Entry 6BIL (X-ray diffraction, 2.40 A resolution); this record covers chains A and B of the 3 polymer chains in the assembly.

Chain A:
Protein: HLA class II histocompatibility antigen, DR alpha chain
From: Homo sapiens
UniProt: P01903 (DRA_HUMAN); residues 1-181 here correspond to UniProt positions 26-206 (UniProt number = residue number + 25)
Chain sequence (189 residues; row label = number of the first residue in the row):
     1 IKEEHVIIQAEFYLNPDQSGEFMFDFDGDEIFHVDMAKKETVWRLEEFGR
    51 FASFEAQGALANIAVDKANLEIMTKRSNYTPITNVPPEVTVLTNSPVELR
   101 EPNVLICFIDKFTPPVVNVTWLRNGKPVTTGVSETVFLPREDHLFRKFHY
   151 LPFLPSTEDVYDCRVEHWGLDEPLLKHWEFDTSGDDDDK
Disordered / not traced: 1-3, 181-189
Differences from the reference sequence: expression tag (182-189)
Disulfides: Cys107-Cys163
Glycans and other covalent adducts: N-acetylglucosamine (NAG) linked to Asn78, Asn118
Swiss-Prot annotation at these positions:
  - region: Glu179 to Asp181 (Connecting peptide)
  - site: Gln9 (Self- and pathogen-derived peptide antigen), Gly49 (Self-peptide antigen), Phe51 (Self- and pathogen-derived peptide antigen), Ala52 (Self-peptide antigen), Ser53 (Self- and pathogen-derived peptide antigen), Glu55 (Pathogen-derived peptide antigen), Asn62 (Self- and pathogen-derived peptide antigen), Asn69 (Pathogen-derived peptide antigen), Arg76 (Self- and pathogen-derived peptide antigen)
  - glycosylation (N-linked (GlcNAc...) asparagine): Asn78, Asn118

Chain B:
Protein: HLA class II histocompatibility antigen, DRB1-4 beta chain
From: Homo sapiens
UniProt: P13760 (2B14_HUMAN); residues 1-190 here correspond to UniProt positions 30-219 (UniProt number = residue number + 29)
Chain sequence (200 residues; numbered -1 to 198; the number before each row is that of its first residue; numbers below 1 keep their minus sign (Gly-1 is residue -1)):
    -1 GSGDTRPRFLEQVKHECHFFNGTERVRFLDRYFYHQEEYVRFDSDVGEYR
    49 AVTELGRPDAEYWNSQKDLLEQKRAAVDTYCRHNYGVGESFTVQRRVYPE
    99 VTVYPAKTQPLQHHNLLVCSVNGFYPGSIEVRWFRNGQEEKTGVVSTGLI
   149 QNGDWTFQTLVMLETVPRSGEVYTCQVEHPSLTSPLTVEWRATGGDDDDK
Disordered / not traced: -1 to 1, 191-198
Differences from the reference sequence: expression tag (-1 to 0, 191-198)
Disulfides: Cys15-Cys79, Cys117-Cys173
Reported in the primary citation:
  - specificity-determining residues: Lys71, Gly86

How chain A and chain B interact:
Contacting residue pairs (114; chain A residue first):
  Glu4(A) with Phe17(B), hydrogen bond (backbone-backbone); Asn19(B); Gly20(B), hydrogen bond (side chain-backbone)
  His5(A) with Cys15(B); His16(B); Phe17(B), hydrogen bond (backbone-backbone); Val91(B)
  Val6(A) with Cys15(B); His16(B)
  Ile7(A) with His13(B); Glu14(B); Cys15(B), hydrogen bond (backbone-backbone); Phe17(B), hydrophobic
  Ile8(A) with His13(B); Glu14(B)
  Gln9(A) with Val11(B); Lys12(B); His13(B), hydrogen bond (backbone-backbone); Tyr78(B), hydrogen bond
  Ala10(A) with Val11(B)
  Glu11(A) with Gln10(B); Val11(B), hydrogen bond (backbone-backbone); His13(B), salt bridge
  Phe12(A) with Leu8(B), hydrophobic; Glu9(B); Gln10(B)
  Tyr13(A) with Phe7(B); Leu8(B); Glu9(B), hydrogen bond (backbone-backbone)
  Leu14(A) with Arg6(B); Phe7(B)
  Asn15(A) with Arg6(B); Phe7(B), hydrogen bond (backbone-backbone)
  Pro16(A) with Arg4(B); Pro5(B); Arg6(B)
  Asp17(A) with Arg6(B), salt bridge
  Phe24(A) with Tyr78(B); Asn82(B)
  Phe26(A) with Thr90(B); Val91(B); Tyr123(B); Trp153(B), hydrophobic
  Gly28(A) with Gln149(B), hydrogen bond (backbone-side chain)
  Asp29(A) with Tyr123(B); Gln149(B), hydrogen bond; Trp153(B), hydrogen bond (side chain-backbone)
  Glu30(A) with Trp153(B), hydrogen bond (backbone-side chain)
  Ile31(A) with Trp153(B), hydrophobic
  Arg44(A) with Gly151(B), hydrogen bond (side chain-backbone); Asp152(B); Trp153(B)
  Leu45(A) with Trp153(B), hydrophobic
  Phe48(A) with Phe89(B), hydrophobic; Trp153(B)
  Phe51(A) with Phe89(B), hydrophobic
  Ala52(A) with Val85(B), hydrophobic
  Asp66(A) with Glu9(B); Val11(B)
  Leu70(A) with Phe7(B); Leu8(B); Glu9(B); Tyr32(B), hydrophobic
  Met73(A) with Glu9(B); Tyr32(B), hydrophobic; Tyr37(B), hydrophobic; Leu53(B), hydrophobic; Asp57(B)
  Thr74(A) with Phe7(B); Tyr32(B)
  Arg76(A) with Leu53(B), hydrogen bond (side chain-backbone); Pro56(B); Asp57(B), salt bridge
  Ser77(A) with Tyr32(B), hydrogen bond; Leu53(B)
  Tyr79(A) with Phe7(B)
  Thr80(A) with Phe7(B); Tyr32(B), hydrogen bond (backbone-side chain); His33(B), hydrogen bond (backbone-side chain)
  Pro81(A) with Pro5(B), hydrophobic; Arg6(B); Phe7(B), hydrophobic; His33(B), hydrogen bond (backbone-side chain)
  Ile82(A) with Arg6(B), hydrogen bond (backbone-backbone); His33(B), hydrogen bond (backbone-side chain)
  Leu92(A) with Ile148(B), hydrophobic; Gln156(B)
  Thr93(A) with Gln156(B), hydrogen bond (backbone-side chain)
  Asn94(A) with Asn120(B), hydrogen bond (backbone-side chain); Gln156(B)
  Ser95(A) with Asn120(B)
  Pro96(A) with Thr100(B); Ser118(B); Asn120(B)
  Ile106(A) with Asn150(B)
  Thr113(A) with Leu8(B)
  Pro139(A) with Lys12(B)
  Arg140(A) with Lys12(B), hydrogen bond (backbone-side chain)
  His143(A) with Gln10(B), hydrogen bond (backbone-side chain); Lys12(B), hydrogen bond; Arg29(B); Phe31(B); Gln34(B)
  Phe145(A) with Leu8(B), hydrophobic; Gln10(B)
  Arg146(A) with Gln149(B), hydrogen bond
  Phe148(A) with Gln149(B); Asn150(B); Gly151(B)
  Tyr150(A) with Asn150(B), hydrogen bond (side chain-backbone); Gly151(B); Asp152(B)
  Trp168(A) with Asp2(B); Arg6(B)
Other interface residues (no listed pair), chain A (55 interface residues in all): Asp27, Asn62, Asn69, Pro114, Pro115
Other interface residues (no listed pair), chain B (50 interface residues in all): Phe18, Tyr30, Gly54, Tyr83, Arg93, Tyr102, Phe155

In short:
The interface between chain A and chain B involves 55 residues on one side and 50 on the other, with 28
hydrogen bonds and 3 salt bridges. Polar contacts include Glu11(A)-His13(B), Asp17(A)-Arg6(B) and
Arg76(A)-Asp57(B). N-acetylglucosamine is covalently linked to Asn78(A) and Asn118(A). From the paper:
specificity determinants Lys71(B) and Gly86(B).
Here chain A is HLA class II histocompatibility antigen, DR alpha chain and chain B is HLA class II
histocompatibility antigen, DRB1-4 beta chain, both from Homo sapiens. Entry 6BIL (HLA-DRB1 in complex with
citrullinated fibrinogen peptide) was determined by X-ray diffraction (same publication as 6BIJ, 6BIN, 6BIR,
6BIV, 6BIX, 6BIY and 6BIZ).
